PDB entry 2ZLU | X-ray diffraction, 2.00 A resolution | chains A and B

== Chain A ==
Protein: Hemoglobin subunit alpha
Organism: Equus caballus
UniProtKB: P01958 (HBA_HORSE); residues 1-141 here correspond to UniProt positions 2-142 (UniProt number = residue number + 1)
Chain sequence (141 residues; numbered 1 to 141; the number before each row is that of its first residue):
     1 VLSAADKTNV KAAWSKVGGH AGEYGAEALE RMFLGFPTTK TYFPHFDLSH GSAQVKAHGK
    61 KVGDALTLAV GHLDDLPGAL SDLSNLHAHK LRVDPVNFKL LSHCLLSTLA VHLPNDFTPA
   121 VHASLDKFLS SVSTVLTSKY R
Unresolved in the structure: 141
Construct notes: conflict D82 (Asn83 in P01958), N85 (Asp86 in P01958)
UniProt features mapped onto this chain:
  - binding site (O2): H58
  - binding site (heme b): H87
  - modified residue: S3 (Phosphoserine), K7 (N6-succinyllysine), T8 (Phosphothreonine), K11 (N6-succinyllysine), K16 (N6-acetyllysine), Y24 (Phosphotyrosine), K40 (N6-succinyllysine), S49 (Phosphoserine), S102 (Phosphoserine), T108 (Phosphothreonine), S124 (Phosphoserine), S131 (Phosphoserine), T134 (Phosphothreonine), T137 (Phosphothreonine), S138 (Phosphoserine)

== Chain B ==
Protein: Hemoglobin subunit beta
Organism: Equus caballus
UniProtKB: P02062 (HBB_HORSE); numbering as in UniProt (aligned over 1-146)
Chain sequence (146 residues; each row starts with the number of its first residue):
     1 VQLSGEEKAA VLALWDKVNE EEVGGEALGR LLVVYPWTQR FFDSFGDLSN PGAVMGNPKV
    61 KAHGKKVLHS FGEGVHHLDN LKGTFAALSE LHCDKLHVDP ENFRLLGNVL VVVLARHFGK
   121 DFTPELQASY QKVVAGVANA LAHKYH
Unresolved in the structure: 146
UniProt features mapped onto this chain:
  - binding site (heme b): H63, H92
  - modified residue: V1 (N-acetylvaline), S44 (Phosphoserine), K59 (N6-acetyllysine), K82 (N6-acetyllysine), C93 (S-nitrosocysteine), K144 (N6-acetyllysine)

== How chain A and chain B interact ==
Contacting residue pairs - 38 pairs, chain A then chain B:
  R31(A) - F122(B)  hydrogen bond (side chain-backbone)
  R31(A) - T123(B)
  R31(A) - P124(B)
  R31(A) - Q127(B)  hydrogen bond
  L34(A) - P124(B)  hydrophobic
  L34(A) - E125(B)
  L34(A) - A128(B)
  G35(A) - A128(B)
  F36(A) - R104(B)
  F36(A) - Q131(B)
  L100(A) - R104(B)
  H103(A) - N108(B)
  H103(A) - V111(B)
  H103(A) - V112(B)
  H103(A) - Q127(B)
  H103(A) - Q131(B)  hydrogen bond
  S107(A) - V112(B)
  S107(A) - A115(B)
  S107(A) - Q127(B)  hydrogen bond
  A110(A) - V112(B)
  A110(A) - A115(B)
  A110(A) - R116(B)
  V111(A) - A115(B)
  V111(A) - G119(B)
  V111(A) - K120(B)
  P114(A) - R116(B)  hydrogen bond (backbone-side chain)
  F117(A) - R30(B)  hydrogen bond (backbone-side chain)
  F117(A) - V112(B)  hydrophobic
  F117(A) - R116(B)
  T118(A) - R30(B)
  P119(A) - R30(B)
  P119(A) - V33(B)
  P119(A) - M55(B)  hydrophobic
  H122(A) - R30(B)  hydrogen bond
  H122(A) - V34(B)
  A123(A) - V34(B)  hydrophobic
  D126(A) - V34(B)
  D126(A) - Y35(B)
Interface residues without a listed pair, chain A (18 interface residues in all): E30, A120
Interface residues without a listed pair, chain B (21 interface residues in all): P51

== Summary ==
18 residues of chain A face 21 of chain B across their interface, with 7 hydrogen bonds. Polar contacts
include R31(A)-F122(B), R31(A)-Q127(B) and H103(A)-Q131(B).
Chain A is Hemoglobin subunit alpha and chain B is Hemoglobin subunit beta, both from Equus caballus; the
structure, Horse methemoglobin high salt, pH 7.0 (88% relative humidity), was determined by X-ray diffraction
(same publication as 2ZLT, 2ZLV, 2ZLW and 2ZLX).
